8B5R - chains E and F of the 11 polymer chains in the assembly; structure by electron microscopy, 6.10 A resolution (low resolution: residue-level contacts below are approximate; hydrogen-bond / salt-bridge calls are withheld).

Chain E (and F):
Molecule: Transitional endoplasmic reticulum ATPase
Organism: Homo sapiens
Notes: EC 3.6.4.6; chain F of this document is another copy of the same molecule, construct and numbering; everything in this record applies to it too
Reference sequence: P55072 (TERA_HUMAN); residues 2-806 here = UniProt positions 2-806
Amino-acid sequence (812 residues; each row starts with the number of its first residue; numbers below 1 keep their minus sign (Met-5 is residue -5)):
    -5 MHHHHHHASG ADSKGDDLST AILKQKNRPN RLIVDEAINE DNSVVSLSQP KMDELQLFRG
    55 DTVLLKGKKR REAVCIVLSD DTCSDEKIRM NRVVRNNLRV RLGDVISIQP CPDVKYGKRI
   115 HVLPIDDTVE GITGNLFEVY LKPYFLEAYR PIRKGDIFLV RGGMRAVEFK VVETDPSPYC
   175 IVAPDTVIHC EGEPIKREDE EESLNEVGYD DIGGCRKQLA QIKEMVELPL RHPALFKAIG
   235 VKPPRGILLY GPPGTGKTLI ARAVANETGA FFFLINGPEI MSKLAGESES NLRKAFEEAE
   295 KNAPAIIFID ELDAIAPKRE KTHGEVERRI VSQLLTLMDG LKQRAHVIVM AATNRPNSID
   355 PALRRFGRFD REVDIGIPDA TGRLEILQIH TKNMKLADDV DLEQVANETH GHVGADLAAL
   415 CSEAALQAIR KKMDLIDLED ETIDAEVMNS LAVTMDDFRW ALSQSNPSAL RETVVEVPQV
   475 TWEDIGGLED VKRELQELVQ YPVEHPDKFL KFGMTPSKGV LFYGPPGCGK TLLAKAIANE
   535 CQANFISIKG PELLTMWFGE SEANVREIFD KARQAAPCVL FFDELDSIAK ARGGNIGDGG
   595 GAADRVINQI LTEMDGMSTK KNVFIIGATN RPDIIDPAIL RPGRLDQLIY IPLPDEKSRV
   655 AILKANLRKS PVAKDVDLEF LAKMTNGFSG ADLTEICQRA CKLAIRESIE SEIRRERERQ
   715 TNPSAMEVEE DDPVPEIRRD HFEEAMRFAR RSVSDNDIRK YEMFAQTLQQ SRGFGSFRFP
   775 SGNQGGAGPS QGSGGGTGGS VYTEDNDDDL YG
Unresolved in the structure: -5 to 20, 774-806 (chain F: -5 to 20, 763-806)
Differences from the reference sequence: initiating methionine (-5); expression tag (-4 to 1)
Curated features (UniProtKB/Swiss-Prot):
  - region: Thr797 to Gly806 (Interaction with UBXN6)
  - motif: Asp802 to Gly806 (PIM motif)
  - binding site (ATP): Pro247 to Leu253, Asn348, His384, Gly521 to Leu526
  - modified residue: Ala2 (N-acetylalanine), Ser3 (Phosphoserine), Ser7 (Phosphoserine), Ser13 (Phosphoserine), Ser37 (Phosphoserine), Lys315 (N6,N6,N6-trimethyllysine), Thr436 (Phosphothreonine), Ser462 (Phosphoserine), Lys502 (N6-acetyllysine), Lys505 (N6-acetyllysine), Lys668 (N6-acetyllysine), Ser702 (Phosphoserine), Lys754 (N6-acetyllysine), Ser770 (Phosphoserine), Ser775 (Phosphoserine), Ser787 (Phosphoserine), Tyr805 (Phosphotyrosine)
  - cross-link (Glycyl lysine isopeptide (Lys-Gly)): Lys8 (interchain with G-Cter in SUMO2), Lys18 (interchain with G-Cter in SUMO2)
  - natural variant: Arg95 (R95G: In IBMPFD1), Gly97 (G97E: In CMT2Y), Ile126 (I126F: In IBMPFD1; uncertain significance), Arg155 (R155C: In IBMPFD1; R155H: In FTDALS6 and IBMPFD1; R155L: In IBMPFD1; R155P: In IBMPFD1; R155S: In IBMPFD1), Arg159 (R159G: In FTDALS6; R159H: In IBMPFD1), Ala160 (A160T: In IBMPFD1; uncertain significance), Glu185 (E185K: In CMT2Y), Arg191 (R191Q: In FTDALS6 and IBMPFD1), Leu198 (L198W: In IBMPFD1), Ala232 (A232E: In IBMPFD1), Ile254 (I254F: In IBMPFD1; uncertain significance), Ile369 (I369T: In IBMPFD1; uncertain significance), 2 further natural variant entries in UniProt
  - mutagenesis: Phe52 to Asp55 (Abolishes interaction with NPLOC4; when associated with A-110), Arg53 (R53A: Minor effect on affinity for ATP and ADP), Arg86 (R86A: Strongly increased affinity for ATP. Strongly reduced affinity for ADP), Tyr110 (Y110A: Abolishes interaction with NPLOC4; when associated with 52-A--A-55), Arg113 to His115 (Severely reduced binding to DERL1), Phe131 (F131R: Severely reduced binding to DERL1), Leu140 (L140D: Severely reduced binding to DERL1), Asp179 (D179R: No effect on binding to DERL1), His183 (H183W: Severely reduced binding to DERL1), Lys251 (K251Q: Impairs ERAD degradation of HMGCR and does not inhibit interaction with RHBDD1; when associated with Q-524), Glu305 (E305Q: Defect in ubiquitin-dependent protein degradation by the proteasome; when associated with Q-578), Lys312 (K312A: Does not affect methylation by VCPKMT), 8 further mutagenesis entries in UniProt
What the authors report for this chain:
  - mutagenesis - G54K, Y143A: unchanged binding to p37

Interface between chain E and chain F:
Contacting residue pairs - 19 pairs, chain E then chain F:
  Met275(E) - Gly318(F)
  Met388(E) - Ala232(F)
  Met388(E) - Gly234(F)
  Asp434(E) - Pro104(F)
  Glu435(E) - Pro104(F)
  Met442(E) - Ala232(F)
  Pro545(E) - Arg599(F)
  Pro545(E) - Asn602(F)
  Leu548(E) - Gly595(F)
  Thr549(E) - Asp592(F)
  Met550(E) - Asp592(F)
  Ser664(E) - Leu504(F)
  Ser664(E) - Lys505(F)
  Ser664(E) - Gly507(F)
  Pro665(E) - Lys505(F)
  Cys695(E) - Phe506(F)
  Ile699(E) - Phe506(F)
  Glu704(E) - His499(F)
  Pro727(E) - Phe506(F)
Interface residues without a listed pair, chain E (16 interface residues in all): Lys277
Interface residues without a listed pair, chain F (15 interface residues in all): His317, Gln603

Overview:
The interface between chain E and chain F involves 16 residues on one side and 15 on the other. Curated
annotation (UniProt) lists 15 ATP-binding residues and 24 mutagenesis sites on chain E. The paper reports that
G54K and Y143A of chain E leave binding to p37 unchanged.
Both chains are Transitional endoplasmic reticulum ATPase (Homo sapiens). Entry 8B5R (p97-p37-SPI substrate
complex) was determined by electron microscopy.
